Entry 9OTP (electron microscopy, 1.95 A resolution); this record covers chains C and J of the 10 polymer chains in the assembly.

Chain C (and J):
Molecule: Glutamine synthetase
Source organism: Homo sapiens
Notes: EC 6.3.1.2, 2.3.1.225; chain J of this document is another copy of the same molecule, construct and numbering; everything in this record applies to it too
UniProt: P15104 (GLNA_HUMAN); residue numbers follow UniProt; this construct covers 1-373
Amino-acid sequence (373 residues; numbered 1 to 373; the number before each row is that of its first residue):
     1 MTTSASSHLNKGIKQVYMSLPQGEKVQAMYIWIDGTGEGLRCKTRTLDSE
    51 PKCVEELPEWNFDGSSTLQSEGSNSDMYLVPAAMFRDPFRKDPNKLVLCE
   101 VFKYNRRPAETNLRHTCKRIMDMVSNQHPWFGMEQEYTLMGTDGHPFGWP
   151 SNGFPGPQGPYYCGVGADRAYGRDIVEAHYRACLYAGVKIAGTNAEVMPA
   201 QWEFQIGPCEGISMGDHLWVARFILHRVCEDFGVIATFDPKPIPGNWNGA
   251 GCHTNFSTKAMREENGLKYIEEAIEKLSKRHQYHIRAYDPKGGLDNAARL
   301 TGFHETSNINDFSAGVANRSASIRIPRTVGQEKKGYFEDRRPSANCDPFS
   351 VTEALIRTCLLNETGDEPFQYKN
Disordered / not traced: 1
Sequence notes: engineered mutation Ala298 (Arg in P15104)
Bound ions: Mg2+ site 1: Glu134, Glu338 (together with ADP); Mg2+ site 2: Glu134, Glu203 (together with ADP)
Ligand contacts: ADP (adenosine-5'-diphosphate): Trp130, Phe131, Gly132, Glu134, Ala191, Gln205, Ile206, Gly207, Pro208, Asn255, Phe256, Ser257, Arg262, Arg319, Arg324, Tyr336, Glu338
Swiss-Prot annotation at these positions:
  - region: Thr2 to Lys25 (Required for glutamine-induced ubiquitination by CRL4(CRBN) and proteasomal degradation)
  - binding site (ATP): Glu134, Glu203 to Pro208, Asn255 to Ser257, Arg319, Arg324
  - binding site (Mn(2+)): Glu134, Glu136, Glu196, Glu203, His253, Glu338
  - binding site (L-glutamate): Asn246, Trp247, Arg319, Arg340
  - binding site (ADP): Tyr336 to Glu338
  - modified residue: Thr2 (N-acetylthreonine), Lys11 (N6-acetyllysine), Lys14 (N6-acetyllysine), Tyr104 (Phosphotyrosine), Ser343 (Phosphoserine)
  - natural variant: Arg324 (R324C: In GLND), Arg341 (R341C: In GLND)
  - mutagenesis: Thr2 to Tyr17 (Is stable in high glutamine conditions and does not undergo glutamine-induced degradation), Lys11 (K11A: Increased ubiquitination and increased proteasomal degradation; when associated with A-14; K11R: Decreased glutamine-induced acetylation; when associated with R-14 ...), Lys14 (K14A: Increased ubiquitination and increased proteasomal degradation; when associated with A-11; K14R: Decreased glutamine-induced acetylation; when associated with R-11 ...), Cys209 (C209A: Reduced ability to mediate autopalmitoylation), Arg299 (R299E: Loss of glutamine synthase activity. Does not affect interaction with BEST2), Arg324 (R324A: Decreases ribosomal 40S subunit synthesis. Loss of nucleolar location of BYSL)
Reported in the primary citation:
  - mutagenesis - K52A, C53A: unchanged growth in response to glutamine auxotrophy
  - catalytic residues: Arg299, Glu305 (citing earlier work)
  - mutagenesis - E305A (10 fold): decreased catalytic activity on ammonia
  - mutagenesis - L300A (100 fold), H304A (5 fold), I309A: decreased catalytic activity on glutamate
  - mutagenesis - L300A: abolished growth in response to glutamine-deplete conditions
  - mutagenesis - P242*: abolished growth in response to glutamine deplete media

How chain C and chain J interact:
Contacting residue pairs - 10 pairs, chain C then chain J:
  Pro150(C) - Gly153(J)
  Ser151(C) - Pro150(J)
  Asn152(C) - Pro150(J)
  Gly153(C) - Pro150(J)
  Gly153(C) - Phe154(J)
  Phe154(C) - Gly153(J)
  Phe154(C) - Phe154(J)  hydrogen bond (backbone-backbone)
  Phe154(C) - Gly156(J)
  Pro155(C) - Phe154(J)
  Gly156(C) - Phe154(J)
Other interface residues (no listed pair), chain J (7 interface residues in all): Ser151, Asn152, Pro155

Overview:
Chain C and chain J each contribute 7 residues to their interface, with 1 hydrogen bond. The hydrogen-bonded
pair Phe154(C)-Phe154(J) is a backbone contact. Bound to chain C: ADP. The paper reports catalytic residues
Arg299(C) and Glu305(C); L300A, H304A and I309A of chain C reduce catalytic activity on glutamate; 7
substitutions were tested in all.
Both chains are Glutamine synthetase (Homo sapiens). Entry 9OTP (Human glutamine synthetase R298A decamer
under turnover conditions) was determined by electron microscopy (same publication as 9OTM, 9OTN, 9OTO and
9OTQ).
